PDB entry 9H4G | X-ray diffraction, 3.13 A resolution | chains B and C of the 4 polymer chains in the assembly

# Chain B (and C)
Protein: Trans-aconitate decarboxylase 1
From: Mycosarcoma maydis
Notes: EC 4.1.1.113; chain C of this document is another copy of the same molecule, construct and numbering; everything in this record applies to it too
Reference sequence: A0A0U2UYC4 (TAD1_USTMD); residues 1-493 here = UniProt positions 1-493
Amino-acid sequence (493 residues; numbered 1 to 493; the number before each row is that of its first residue):
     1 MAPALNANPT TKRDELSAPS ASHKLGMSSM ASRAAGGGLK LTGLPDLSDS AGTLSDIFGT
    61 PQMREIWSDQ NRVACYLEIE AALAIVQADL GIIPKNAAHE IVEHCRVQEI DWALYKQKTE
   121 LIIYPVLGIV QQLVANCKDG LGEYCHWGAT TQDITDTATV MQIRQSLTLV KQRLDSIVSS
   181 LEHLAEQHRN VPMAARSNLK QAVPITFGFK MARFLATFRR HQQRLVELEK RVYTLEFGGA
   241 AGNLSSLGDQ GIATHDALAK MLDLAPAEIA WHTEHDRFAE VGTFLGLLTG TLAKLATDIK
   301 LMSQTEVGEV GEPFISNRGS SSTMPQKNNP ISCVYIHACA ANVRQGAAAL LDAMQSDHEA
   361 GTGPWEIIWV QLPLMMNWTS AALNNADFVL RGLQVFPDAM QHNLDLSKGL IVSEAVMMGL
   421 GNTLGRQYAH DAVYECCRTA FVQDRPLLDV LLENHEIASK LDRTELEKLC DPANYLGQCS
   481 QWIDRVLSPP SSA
Disordered / not traced: 1-58, 115-122, 314-331, 490-493 (chain C: 1-58, 117-123, 314-331, 490-493)
Sequence notes: conflict Ile-123 (Gly in A0A0U2UYC4), Pro-489 (Arg in A0A0U2UYC4); engineered mutation Ala-360 (Arg in A0A0U2UYC4)

# Interface between chain B and chain C
Contacting residue pairs (37; chain B residue first):
  Lys-300(B) with Asp-357(C), salt bridge
  Val-334(B) with Thr-362(C); Gly-363(C)
  Tyr-335(B) with Glu-366(C)
  His-337(B) with Gly-363(C); Pro-364(C); Ile-367(C)
  Ala-338(B) with Gly-363(C); Glu-366(C); Ile-367(C), hydrophobic
  Ala-341(B) with Ile-367(C), hydrophobic
  Asn-342(B) with Ile-367(C); Val-370(C); Gln-371(C), hydrogen bond
  Arg-344(B) with Asp-352(C), salt bridge
  Gln-345(B) with Gln-345(C), hydrogen bond; Ala-348(C); Ala-349(C)
  Ala-348(B) with Gln-345(C)
  Ala-349(B) with Gln-345(C)
  Asp-352(B) with Arg-344(C), salt bridge
  Asp-357(B) with Lys-300(C), salt bridge
  Thr-362(B) with Val-334(C)
  Gly-363(B) with Val-334(C); His-337(C); Ala-338(C)
  Pro-364(B) with His-337(C)
  Glu-366(B) with Tyr-335(C); Ala-338(C)
  Ile-367(B) with Ala-338(C), hydrophobic; Ala-341(C), hydrophobic; Asn-342(C)
  Val-370(B) with Asn-342(C); Trp-378(C), hydrophobic
  Gln-371(B) with Asn-342(C), hydrogen bond; Trp-378(C)
  Trp-378(B) with Val-370(C), hydrophobic
Also at the interface, not in a pair above, chain B (22 interface residues in all): Leu-374
Also at the interface, not in a pair above, chain C (22 interface residues in all): Leu-374

# Summary
Chain B and chain C each contribute 22 residues to their interface, with 3 hydrogen bonds and 4 salt bridges.
Among the polar pairs are Lys-300(B)/Asp-357(C), Arg-344(B)/Asp-352(C) and Asn-342(B)/Gln-371(C).
Both chains are Trans-aconitate decarboxylase 1 (Mycosarcoma maydis). Entry 9H4G (trans-aconitate
decarboxylase Tad1-R360A binding with trans-aconitate) was determined by X-ray diffraction, deposited together
with 9H3I, 9H4E and 9H4H.
